PDB entry 4KGC | X-ray diffraction, 2.69 A resolution | chains G and I of the 10 polymer chains in the assembly

[Chain G]
Molecule: Histone H2A
From: Xenopus laevis
Reference sequence: Q6AZJ8 (Q6AZJ8_XENLA); residues 0-129 here correspond to UniProt positions 1-130 (UniProt number = residue number + 1)
Amino-acid sequence (130 residues; each row starts with the number of its first residue; numbering starts at 0):
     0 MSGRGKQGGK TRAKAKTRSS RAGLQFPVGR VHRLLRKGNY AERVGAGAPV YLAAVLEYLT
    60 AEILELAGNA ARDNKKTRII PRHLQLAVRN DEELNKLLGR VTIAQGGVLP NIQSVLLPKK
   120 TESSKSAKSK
Disordered / not traced: 0-13, 120-129
Ion coordination: Ru ion near Glu64 (its only coordinating residue here)
Residues lining bound ligands:
  - HRU ((ethane-1,2-diamine-kappa~2~N,N')[(1,2,3,4,5,6-eta)-1-methyl-4-(propan-2-yl)cyclohexane-1,2,3,4,5,6-hexayl]ruthenium), molecule 1: Arg35, Asn38, Ala40, Glu41
  - HRU, molecule 2: Tyr57, Ala60, Glu61, Glu64
Reported in the primary citation:
  - binding site for HRU: Glu41

[Chain I]
Molecule: 145-nt DNA strand
Sequence (145 nucleotides; each row starts with the number of its first residue; numbers below 1 keep their minus sign (DA-72 is residue -72)):
   -72 ATCAATATCC ACCTGCAGAT ACTACCAAAA GTGTATTTGG AAACTGCTCC ATCAAAAGGC
   -12 ATGTTCAGCT GAATCAGCTG AACATGCCTT TTGATGGAGC AGTTTCCAAA TACACTTTTG
    48 GTAGTATCTG CAGGTGGATA TTGAT
Residues lining bound ligands: HRU ((ethane-1,2-diamine-kappa~2~N,N')[(1,2,3,4,5,6-eta)-1-methyl-4-(propan-2-yl)cyclohexane-1,2,3,4,5,6-hexayl]ruthenium): DA-16, DG-15, DG-14

[Interface between chain G and chain I]
Pairs across the interface (16):
  Ala14(G) with DT46(I), phosphate contact
  Arg29(G) with DG48(I), hydrogen bond to the phosphate; DT49(I), salt bridge to the phosphate
  Arg35(G) with DA39(I), salt bridge to the phosphate
  Arg42(G) with DT38(I), hydrogen bond to the sugar; DA39(I), phosphate contact
  Val43(G) with DT38(I), sugar contact; DA39(I), hydrogen bond to the phosphate
  Gly44(G) with DT38(I), phosphate contact
  Ala45(G) with DT38(I), hydrogen bond to the phosphate
  Lys75(G) with DC58(I), phosphate contact; DA59(I), salt bridge to the phosphate
  Thr76(G) with DG57(I), sugar contact; DC58(I), phosphate contact
  Arg77(G) with DG57(I), sugar contact; DC58(I), hydrogen bond to the phosphate
Other interface residues (no listed pair), chain G (14 interface residues in all): Thr16, Pro26, Glu41, Lys74
Other interface residues (no listed pair), chain I (10 interface residues in all): DT45, DG47

[Summary]
14 residues of chain G face 10 of chain I across their interface, with 5 hydrogen bonds and 3 salt bridges.
Among the polar pairs are Arg42(G)-DT38(I), Arg29(G)-DG48(I) and Val43(G)-DA39(I). Ligands of chain G:
compound HRU. Bound to chain I: compound HRU. The paper reports a binding site for HRU at Glu41(G).
Chain G is Histone H2A (Xenopus laevis) and chain I is a 145-nt DNA strand; the structure, Nucleosome Core
Particle Containing (ETA6-P-CYMENE)-(1, 2-ETHYLENEDIAMINE)-RUTHENIUM, was determined by X-ray diffraction.
